8APA - chains l and m of the 42 polymer chains in the assembly; structure by electron microscopy, 3.70 A resolution.

# Chain l
Protein: subunit-e
From: Trypanosoma brucei brucei
Reference sequence: Q387J1 (Q387J1_TRYB2); residues 1-92 here correspond to UniProt positions 15-106 (UniProt number = residue number + 14)
Amino-acid sequence (92 residues; row label = number of the first residue in the row):
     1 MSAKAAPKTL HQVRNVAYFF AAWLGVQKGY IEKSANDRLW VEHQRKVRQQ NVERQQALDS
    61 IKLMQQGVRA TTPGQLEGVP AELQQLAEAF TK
Unresolved in the structure: 1-3, 69-92

# Chain m
Protein: subunit-g
From: Trypanosoma brucei brucei
Reference sequence: C9ZJA0 (C9ZJA0_TRYB9); residue numbers follow UniProt; this construct covers 1-144
Amino-acid sequence (144 residues; row label = number of the first residue in the row):
     1 MSSTKCAVAC KIMTPLCNAA SKVQARSAKK LAALTDAGIQ KTISEHNANG TDAAVSSTKR
    61 YLAEQRQLFH YRVVRFFDEC HYIISGEYFA QYTKVNLIWD LRFLTKLVVL FLIGTVLGRQ
   121 SIFPPIDPDS PLVEALVTKV NPNY
Unresolved in the structure: 1-15
Residues lining bound ligands: 1,2-diacyl-sn-glycero-3-phosphocholine (PC1): L104, T105, V108

# How chain l and chain m interact
Pairs across the interface - 58 pairs, chain l then chain m:
  K4(l) with V74(m); D78(m), salt bridge
  A6(l) with Y82(m), hydrophobic
  P7(l) with R75(m); Y82(m)
  T9(l) with R75(m), hydrogen bond (backbone-side chain); E79(m)
  L10(l) with E79(m); I83(m), hydrophobic; Y88(m), hydrophobic
  H11(l) with E79(m)
  Q12(l) with R72(m), hydrogen bond; F76(m); E79(m), hydrogen bond (backbone-side chain)
  V13(l) with F76(m), hydrophobic; E79(m), hydrogen bond (backbone-side chain); C80(m), hydrophobic
  R14(l) with W99(m); D100(m), salt bridge; F103(m)
  V16(l) with F76(m), hydrophobic
  A17(l) with F103(m), hydrophobic; L107(m)
  Y18(l) with F103(m), hydrophobic; K106(m); L107(m), hydrophobic; L110(m), hydrophobic
  A21(l) with L107(m); F111(m)
  A22(l) with L110(m); G114(m)
  L24(l) with F111(m)
  G25(l) with F111(m); G114(m); T115(m), hydrogen bond (backbone-backbone)
  V26(l) with G114(m), hydrogen bond (backbone-backbone); T115(m); G118(m)
  K28(l) with F111(m); T115(m)
  G29(l) with T115(m); G118(m); R119(m)
  Y30(l) with G118(m)
  E32(l) with R119(m), salt bridge; P124(m); P125(m)
  K33(l) with R119(m); Q120(m)
  N36(l) with P125(m); I126(m), hydrogen bond (side chain-backbone); D127(m), hydrogen bond
  L39(l) with D127(m); P128(m)
  W40(l) with I126(m), hydrogen bond (side chain-backbone); D127(m); P128(m), hydrophobic
  H43(l) with P128(m)
Interface residues without a listed pair, chain l (27 interface residues in all): N15
Interface residues without a listed pair, chain m (30 interface residues in all): E87, V133, L136

# Overview
The interface between chain l and chain m involves 27 residues on one side and 30 on the other, with 9
hydrogen bonds and 3 salt bridges. Polar contacts include K4(l)-D78(m), R14(l)-D100(m) and E32(l)-R119(m).
Ligands of chain m: 1,2-diacyl-sn-glycero-3-phosphocholine.
Here chain l is subunit-e and chain m is subunit-g, both from Trypanosoma brucei brucei. Entry 8APA
(rotational state 1a of the Trypanosoma brucei mitochondrial ATP synthase dimer) was determined by electron
microscopy, deposited together with 8AP6, 8AP7, 8AP8, 8AP9, 8APB, 8APC and 7 further entries.
